6ESF - chains C and J of the 10 polymer chains in the assembly; structure by electron microscopy, 3.70 A resolution.

[Chain C]
Name: Histone H2A
Source organism: Xenopus laevis
UniProtKB: Q6AZJ8 (Q6AZJ8_XENLA); residues 1-129 here correspond to UniProt positions 2-130 (UniProt number = residue number + 1)
Sequence (129 residues; each row starts with the number of its first residue):
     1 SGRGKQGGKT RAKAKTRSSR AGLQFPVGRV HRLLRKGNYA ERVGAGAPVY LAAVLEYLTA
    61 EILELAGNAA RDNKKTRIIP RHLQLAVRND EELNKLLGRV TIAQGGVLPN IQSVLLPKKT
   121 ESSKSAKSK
Not modelled in the structure: 1-15, 120-129

[Chain J]
Molecule: 147-nt DNA strand
Source organism: synthetic construct
Sequence (147 nucleotides; numbered -73 to 73; the number before each row is that of its first residue; numbers below 1 keep their minus sign (DC-73 is residue -73)):
   -73 CTGGAGAATC CCGGTGCCGA GGCCGCTCAA TTGGTCGTAG ACAGCTCTAG CACCGCTTAA
   -13 ACGCACGTAC GCGCTGTCCC CCGCGTTTTA ACCGCCAAGG GGATTACTCC CTAGTCTCCA
    47 GGCACGTGTC AGATATATAC ATCCTGT

[How chain C and chain J interact]
Contacting residue pairs - 13 pairs, chain C then chain J:
  Arg29(C) - DG48(J)  hydrogen bond to the phosphate
  Arg29(C) - DC49(J)  salt bridge to the phosphate
  Arg42(C) - DT38(J)  sugar contact
  Arg42(C) - DA39(J)  phosphate contact
  Val43(C) - DT38(J)  sugar contact
  Val43(C) - DA39(J)  hydrogen bond to the phosphate
  Gly44(C) - DT38(J)  phosphate contact
  Ala45(C) - DT38(J)  phosphate contact
  Lys75(C) - DG58(J)  phosphate contact
  Thr76(C) - DA57(J)  hydrogen bond to the phosphate
  Thr76(C) - DG58(J)  hydrogen bond to the phosphate
  Arg77(C) - DA57(J)  hydrogen bond to the sugar
  Arg77(C) - DG58(J)  hydrogen bond to the phosphate
Interface residues without a listed pair, chain C (11 interface residues in all): Thr16, Glu41, Lys119
Interface residues without a listed pair, chain J (9 interface residues in all): DG47, DA59, DC70

[In short]
11 residues of chain C and 9 residues of chain J are in contact, with 6 hydrogen bonds and 1 salt bridge.
Polar pairs include Arg77(C)-DA57(J), Arg29(C)-DG48(J) and Val43(C)-DA39(J).
Here chain C is Histone H2A (Xenopus laevis) and chain J is a 147-nt DNA strand (synthetic construct). Entry
6ESF (Nucleosome : Class 1) was determined by electron microscopy (same publication as 6ESG, 6ESH and 6ESI).
